PDB entry 3JBG | electron microscopy, 3.80 A resolution | chains 2 and 3 of the 5 polymer chains in the assembly

Chain 2:
Name: Capsid protein VP2
Organism: Human poliovirus 1 Mahoney
Reference sequence: P03300 (POLG_POL1M); residues 1-272 here correspond to UniProt positions 70-341 (UniProt number = residue number + 69)
Chain sequence (272 residues; each row starts with the number of its first residue):
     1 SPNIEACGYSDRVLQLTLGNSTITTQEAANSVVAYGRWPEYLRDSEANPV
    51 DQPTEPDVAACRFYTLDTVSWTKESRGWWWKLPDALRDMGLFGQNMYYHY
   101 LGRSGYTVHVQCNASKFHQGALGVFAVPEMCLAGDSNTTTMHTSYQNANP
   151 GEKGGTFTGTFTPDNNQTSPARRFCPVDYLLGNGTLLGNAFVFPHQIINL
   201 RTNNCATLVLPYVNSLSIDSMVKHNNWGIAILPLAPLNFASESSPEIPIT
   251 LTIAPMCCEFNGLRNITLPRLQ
Disordered / not traced: 1-5
UniProt features mapped onto this chain:
  - site: Gln-272 (Cleavage)

Chain 3:
Name: Capsid protein VP3
Organism: Human poliovirus 1 Mahoney
Reference sequence: P03300 (POLG_POL1M); residues 1-237 here correspond to UniProt positions 342-578 (UniProt number = residue number + 341)
Chain sequence (237 residues; row label = number of the first residue in the row):
     1 GLPVMNTPGSNQYLTADNFQSPCALPEFDVTPPIDIPGEVKNMMELAEID
    51 TMIPFDLSATKKNTMEMYRVRLSDKPHTDDPILCLSLSPASDPRLSHTML
   101 GEILNYYTHWAGSLKFTFLFCGSMMATGKLLVSYAPPGADPPKKRKEAML
   151 GTHVIWDIGLQSSCTMVVPWISNTTYRQTIDDSFTEGGYISVFYQTRIVV
   201 PLSTPREMDILGFVSACNDFSVRLLRDTTHIEQKALA
Disordered / not traced: 236-237
Construct notes: conflict Ser-123 (Phe464 in P03300)

How chain 2 and chain 3 interact:
Residue-residue contacts - 68 pairs, chain 2 then chain 3:
  Tyr-35(2) with Gly-38(3)
  Arg-37(2) with Asp-35(3), salt bridge; Pro-37(3)
  Arg-43(2) with Asp-35(3)
  Glu-46(2) with Ile-34(3); Asp-35(3), hydrogen bond (side chain-backbone)
  Lys-116(2) with Ser-123(3); Met-124(3), hydrogen bond (backbone-backbone); Met-125(3), hydrogen bond (backbone-backbone)
  Phe-117(2) with Met-125(3), hydrophobic; Leu-202(3); Ser-203(3); Thr-204(3); Pro-205(3)
  His-118(2) with Ser-123(3)
  Gln-119(2) with Cys-121(3); Gly-122(3); Ser-123(3), hydrogen bond (side chain-backbone); Pro-205(3); Glu-207(3), hydrogen bond (side chain-backbone); Met-208(3)
  Gly-120(2) with Cys-121(3)
  Ala-121(2) with Cys-121(3), hydrophobic
  Asp-178(2) with Met-65(3)
  Tyr-179(2) with Asn-63(3)
  Leu-186(2) with Tyr-68(3); His-97(3)
  Leu-187(2) with Met-65(3), hydrophobic; Tyr-68(3)
  Gly-188(2) with Thr-51(3); Met-52(3), hydrogen bond (backbone-backbone); Tyr-68(3), hydrogen bond (backbone-side chain)
  Asn-189(2) with Thr-51(3); His-97(3), hydrogen bond (side chain-backbone); Thr-98(3); Met-99(3), hydrogen bond (side chain-backbone)
  Phe-191(2) with Ile-49(3); Asp-50(3); Met-52(3), hydrophobic; Phe-213(3), hydrophobic
  Val-192(2) with Met-99(3), hydrophobic
  Asn-199(2) with Leu-119(3); Phe-120(3), hydrogen bond (side chain-backbone); Cys-121(3)
  Arg-201(2) with Phe-120(3); Gly-122(3); Ser-123(3), hydrogen bond (side chain-backbone); Met-124(3); Ala-126(3); Ile-158(3); Gly-159(3), hydrogen bond (side chain-backbone)
  Thr-202(2) with Ser-162(3)
  Val-213(2) with Pro-37(3), hydrophobic
  Asn-214(2) with Ile-36(3)
  Leu-216(2) with Ile-34(3)
  Ser-217(2) with Ile-34(3)
  Pro-233(2) with Met-65(3); Arg-69(3), hydrogen bond (backbone-side chain)
  Leu-234(2) with Met-52(3), hydrophobic; Arg-69(3), hydrogen bond (backbone-side chain); Leu-211(3), hydrophobic
  Ala-235(2) with Cys-121(3), hydrophobic
  Pro-236(2) with Arg-69(3); Asp-209(3)
  Asn-238(2) with Pro-205(3)
  Ala-240(2) with Ser-203(3); Thr-204(3); Pro-205(3)
Also at the interface, not in a pair above, chain 2 (39 interface residues in all): Arg-12, Arg-76, Ile-197, Pro-211, Tyr-212, Ser-215, Phe-239, Ser-241
Also at the interface, not in a pair above, chain 3 (40 interface residues in all): Thr-64, Met-67, Leu-160, Pro-201

In short:
39 residues of chain 2 and 40 residues of chain 3 are in contact; the contacts include 14 hydrogen bonds and 1
salt bridge. Polar pairs include Arg-37(2)/Asp-35(3), Glu-46(2)/Asp-35(3) and Gln-119(2)/Ser-123(3).
Chain 2 is Capsid protein VP2 and chain 3 is Capsid protein VP3, both from Human poliovirus 1 Mahoney; the
structure, Complex of poliovirus with VHH PVSS21E, was determined by electron microscopy (same publication as
3JBC, 3JBD, 3JBE and 3JBF).
